Entry 7XAQ (electron microscopy, 3.59 A resolution); this record covers chains G and C of the 10 polymer chains in the assembly.

[Chain G (and C)]
Name: Probable transcriptional regulator
From: Pseudomonas aeruginosa PAO1
Notes: chain C of this document is another copy of the same molecule, construct and numbering; everything in this record applies to it too
Reference sequence: Q9HZP1 (Q9HZP1_PSEAE); numbering as in UniProt (aligned over 1-212)
Amino-acid sequence (212 residues; row label = number of the first residue in the row):
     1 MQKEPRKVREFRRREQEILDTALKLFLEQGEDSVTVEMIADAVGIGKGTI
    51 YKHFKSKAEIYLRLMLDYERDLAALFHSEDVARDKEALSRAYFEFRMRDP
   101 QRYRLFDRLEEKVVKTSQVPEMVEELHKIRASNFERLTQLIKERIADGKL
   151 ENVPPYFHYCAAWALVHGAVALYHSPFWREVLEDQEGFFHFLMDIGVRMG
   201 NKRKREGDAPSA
Unresolved in the structure: 1-3, 205-212 (chain C: 1-6, 205-212)

[Interface between chain G and chain C]
Contacting residue pairs (54):
  Lys115(G) - Pro176(C)
  Phe134(G) - Trp178(C)  hydrophobic
  Glu151(G) - Phe191(C)
  Glu151(G) - Asp194(C)
  Tyr156(G) - Trp178(C)  hydrophobic
  Tyr156(G) - Val181(C)  hydrophobic
  Tyr156(G) - Gln185(C)  hydrogen bond
  Phe157(G) - Gln185(C)
  Phe157(G) - Gly187(C)
  Phe157(G) - Phe188(C)
  His158(G) - Phe191(C)
  Tyr159(G) - Trp178(C)
  Cys160(G) - Leu172(C)
  Cys160(G) - Trp178(C)  hydrophobic
  Cys160(G) - Leu182(C)  hydrophobic
  Ala161(G) - Phe188(C)  hydrophobic
  Ala161(G) - Phe191(C)  hydrophobic
  Trp163(G) - Trp178(C)
  Ala164(G) - Gly168(C)
  Ala164(G) - Leu172(C)  hydrophobic
  His167(G) - His167(C)
  Gly168(G) - Trp163(C)
  Gly168(G) - Ala164(C)
  Gly168(G) - His167(C)
  Ala171(G) - Trp163(C)
  Ala171(G) - His167(C)
  Leu172(G) - Cys160(C)  hydrophobic
  Leu172(G) - Trp163(C)
  Ser175(G) - Trp163(C)
  Pro176(G) - Lys115(C)
  Phe177(G) - Lys115(C)
  Phe177(G) - Arg130(C)
  Trp178(G) - Phe134(C)  hydrophobic
  Trp178(G) - Tyr156(C)  hydrophobic
  Trp178(G) - Tyr159(C)
  Trp178(G) - Cys160(C)  hydrophobic
  Val181(G) - Tyr156(C)  hydrophobic
  Leu182(G) - Tyr156(C)  hydrophobic
  Leu182(G) - Cys160(C)  hydrophobic
  Gln185(G) - Tyr156(C)  hydrogen bond
  Gln185(G) - Phe157(C)
  Phe188(G) - Phe157(C)
  Phe188(G) - Cys160(C)  hydrophobic
  Phe188(G) - Ala161(C)
  Phe191(G) - Glu151(C)
  Phe191(G) - Val153(C)  hydrophobic
  Phe191(G) - Phe157(C)  hydrophobic
  Ile195(G) - Ala161(C)  hydrophobic
  Met199(G) - Phe191(C)  hydrophobic
  Met199(G) - Ile195(C)  hydrophobic
  Gly200(G) - Ile195(C)
  Asn201(G) - Arg198(C)
  Arg203(G) - Arg198(C)
  Arg203(G) - Asn201(C)  hydrogen bond
Other interface residues (no listed pair), chain G (34 interface residues in all): Leu165, Ala169, Gly187, Leu192, Arg198
Other interface residues (no listed pair), chain C (33 interface residues in all): His158, Ala169, Ala171, His190, Met199, Gly200

[Summary]
Chain G and chain C form an interface of 34 and 33 residues respectively; the contacts include 3 hydrogen
bonds. Among the polar pairs are Tyr156(G)-Gln185(C) and Arg203(G)-Asn201(C).
Both chains are Probable transcriptional regulator (Pseudomonas aeruginosa PAO1). Entry 7XAQ (Cryo-EM
structure of PvrA-DNA complex) was determined by electron microscopy.
